3SKX - chain A; structure by X-ray diffraction, 1.59 A resolution.

Chain A:
Name: Copper-exporting P-type ATPase B
Organism: Archaeoglobus fulgidus
Notes: EC 3.6.3.4; fragment: ATP binding domain
Reference sequence: O30085 (COPB_ARCFU); residue numbers follow UniProt; this construct covers 372-636
Chain sequence (280 residues; numbered 371 to 650; the number before each row is that of its first residue):
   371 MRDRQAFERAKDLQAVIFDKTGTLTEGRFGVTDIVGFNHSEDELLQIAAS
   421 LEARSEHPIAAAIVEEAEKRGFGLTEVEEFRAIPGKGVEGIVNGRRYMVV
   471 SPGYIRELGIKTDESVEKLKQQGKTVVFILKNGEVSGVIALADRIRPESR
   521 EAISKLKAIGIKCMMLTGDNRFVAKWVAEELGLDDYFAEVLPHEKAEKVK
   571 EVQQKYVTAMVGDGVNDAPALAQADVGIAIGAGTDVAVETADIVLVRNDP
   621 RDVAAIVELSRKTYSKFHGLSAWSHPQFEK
Disordered / not traced: 371-374, 636-650
Differences from the reference sequence: initiating methionine (371); expression tag (637-650)
Swiss-Prot annotation at these positions:
  - active site: Asp389 (4-aspartylphosphate intermediate)
  - binding site (phosphate): Lys390, Thr391, Thr537, Gly538, Lys565
  - binding site (Mg(2+)): Asp583, Asp587

In short:
Curated annotation (UniProt) lists active-site residue Asp389, 5 phosphate-binding residues and Mg2+-binding
residues Asp583 and Asp587.
Chain A is Copper-exporting P-type ATPase B (Archaeoglobus fulgidus); the structure, Crystal structure of the
ATP binding domain of Archaeoglobus fulgidus COPB, was determined by X-ray diffraction together with 3SKY from
the same study.
